Entry 7P4A (X-ray diffraction, 2.90 A resolution); this record covers chains A and E of the 4 polymer chains in the assembly.

== Chain A ==
Name: Stl
From: Staphylococcus aureus
UniProtKB: O54475 (O54475_STAAU); residues -2 to 244 here correspond to UniProt positions 1-247 (UniProt number = residue number + 3)
Chain sequence (247 residues; each row starts with the number of its first residue; numbers below 1 keep their minus sign (Mse-2 is residue -2)):
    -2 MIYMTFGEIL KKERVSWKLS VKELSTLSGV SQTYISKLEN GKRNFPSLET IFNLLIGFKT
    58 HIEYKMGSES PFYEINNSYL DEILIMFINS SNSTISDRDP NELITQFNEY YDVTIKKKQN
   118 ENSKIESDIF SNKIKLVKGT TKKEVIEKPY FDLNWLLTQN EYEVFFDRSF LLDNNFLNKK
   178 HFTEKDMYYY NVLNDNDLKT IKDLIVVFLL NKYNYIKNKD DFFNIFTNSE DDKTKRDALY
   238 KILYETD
Unresolved in the structure: 244
Modified residues: Mse-2, Mse1, Mse63, Mse83, Mse184 (selenomethionine; parent Met)
Reported in the primary citation:
  - self-association interface (contacts with another copy of this molecule): Leu154 to Asp183, Asn193, Asp194 to Lys209

== Chain E ==
Name: Sri
From: Staphylococcus aureus
UniProtKB: A0A659I9D5 (A0A659I9D5_STAAU); numbering as in UniProt (aligned over 1-52)
Chain sequence (52 residues; row label = number of the first residue in the row):
     1 MVTKEFLKIK LECSDMYAQK LIDEAQGDEN KLYDLFIQKL AERHTRPAIV EY
Unresolved in the structure: 1-2, 52
Modified residues: Mse1 (selenomethionine); Mse16 (selenomethionine; parent Met)

== Interface between chain A and chain E ==
Contacting residue pairs (27):
  Ser13(A) with Ser14(E)
  Trp14(A) with Cys13(E), hydrophobic; Ser14(E); Tyr17(E), hydrophobic
  Lys62(A) with Glu12(E); Lys39(E)
  Mse63(A) with Leu11(E); Glu12(E); Cys13(E); Tyr17(E); Lys39(E)
  Glu66(A) with Glu42(E)
  Phe69(A) with Tyr17(E); Leu35(E), hydrophobic; Lys39(E)
  Ile72(A) with Tyr17(E); Leu21(E), hydrophobic; Glu24(E)
  Asn73(A) with Tyr17(E), hydrogen bond
  Ser75(A) with Lys20(E); Glu24(E), hydrogen bond
  Tyr76(A) with Ser14(E); Mse16(E), hydrophobic; Tyr17(E)
  Glu79(A) with Mse16(E); Lys20(E), salt bridge
  Ile80(A) with Mse16(E), hydrophobic
Other interface residues (no listed pair), chain A (16 interface residues in all): Glu10, Pro68, Glu71, Mse83
Interface features reported in the paper:
  - interface residues, chain A: Trp14(A), Mse63(A), Phe69(A), Ile72(A), Tyr76(A)
  - hot spots on chain A (mutagenesis) - Y76A: abolished binding to Sri (chain E)
  - interface residues, chain E: Mse16(E), Lys20(E)

== Overview ==
16 residues of chain A face 12 of chain E across their interface; the contacts include 2 hydrogen bonds and 1
salt bridge. Polar pairs include Glu79(A)-Lys20(E), Asn73(A)-Tyr17(E) and Ser75(A)-Glu24(E). From the paper:
Y76A of chain A abolishes binding to Sri (chain E); interface residues Trp14(A), Mse63(A) and Mse16(E) among
others.
Here chain A is Stl and chain E is Sri, both from Staphylococcus aureus. Entry 7P4A (Non-canonical
Staphylococcus aureus pathogenicity island repression) was determined by X-ray diffraction together with 7ZVI
from the same study.
